6UVW - chains A and C of the 3 polymer chains in the assembly; structure by X-ray diffraction, 2.55 A resolution.

== Chain A ==
Molecule: I-OnuI-e-Therm
Source organism: synthetic construct
Chain sequence (302 residues; numbered 2 to 303; the number before each row is that of its first residue):
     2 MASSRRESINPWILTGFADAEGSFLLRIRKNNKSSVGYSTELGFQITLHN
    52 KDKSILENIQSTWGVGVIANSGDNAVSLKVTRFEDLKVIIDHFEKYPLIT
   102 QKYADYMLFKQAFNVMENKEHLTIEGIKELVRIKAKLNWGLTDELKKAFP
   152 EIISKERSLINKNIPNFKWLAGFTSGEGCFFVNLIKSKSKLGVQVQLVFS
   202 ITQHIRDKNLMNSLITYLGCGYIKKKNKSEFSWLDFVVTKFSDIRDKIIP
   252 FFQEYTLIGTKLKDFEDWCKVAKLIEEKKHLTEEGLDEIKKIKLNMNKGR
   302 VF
Unresolved in the structure: 2-8
Metal / ion sites: Ca2+ site 1: Ala-21, Glu-178 (shared with 1 residue of chain B; DA16(C) of chain C); Ca2+ site 2: Glu-22, Gly-177 (shared with 1 residue of chain B; DT15(C) of chain C); Ca2+ site 3: Glu-22, Glu-178 (shared with 2 residues of chain B; DT15(C), DA16(C) of chain C)
Reported in the primary citation:
  - catalytic residues: Glu-178 (citing earlier work)
  - contacts within the chain: Thr-203/Asp-236
  - binding site for the 27-nt DNA strand: Thr-203, Asp-236

== Chain C ==
Molecule: 27-nt DNA strand
Sequence (27 nucleotides; each row starts with the number of its first residue; numbering starts at 0):
     0 CCCTAAAAGGTTGAATAAGTGGAAACC
Metal / ion sites: Ca2+ site 1: DT15 (shared with Glu-22(A), Gly-177(A) of chain A; 1 residue of chain B); Ca2+ site 2: DT15, DA16 (shared with Glu-22(A), Glu-178(A) of chain A; 2 residues of chain B); Ca2+ site 3: DA16 (shared with Ala-21(A), Glu-178(A) of chain A; 1 residue of chain B)

== Chain A / chain C interface ==
Pairs across the interface (52):
  Ala-21(A) with DA16(C), phosphate contact
  Glu-22(A) with DT15(C), sugar contact; DA16(C), phosphate contact
  Gly-23(A) with DA16(C), sugar contact; DA17(C), phosphate contact
  Ser-24(A) with DA16(C), sugar contact; DA17(C), hydrogen bond to the phosphate
  Phe-25(A) with DG18(C), phosphate contact
  Arg-28(A) with DT19(C), base contact; DG20(C), hydrogen bond to the base; DG21(C), base contact
  Arg-30(A) with DG20(C), hydrogen bond to the base; DG21(C), hydrogen bond to the base; DA22(C), base contact
  Gln-46(A) with DA17(C), hydrogen bond to the base; DG18(C), hydrogen bond to the base
  Thr-48(A) with DT15(C), sugar contact; DA16(C), base contact
  Leu-49(A) with DT15(C), sugar contact
  His-50(A) with DA14(C), salt bridge to the phosphate; DT15(C), hydrogen bond to the phosphate
  Asn-75(A) with DA14(C), phosphate contact
  Ala-76(A) with DT15(C), base contact
  Lys-80(A) with DG18(C), hydrogen bond to the base
  Lys-103(A) with DA17(C), salt bridge to the phosphate
  Asn-139(A) with DA17(C), phosphate contact; DG18(C), hydrogen bond to the phosphate
  Trp-140(A) with DA17(C), sugar contact; DG18(C), hydrogen bond to the phosphate
  Thr-143(A) with DT19(C), phosphate contact
  Glu-178(A) with DA16(C), phosphate contact
  Ile-186(A) with DA6(C), base contact
  Gln-195(A) with DA4(C), base contact; DA5(C), hydrogen bond to the base
  Gln-197(A) with DA5(C), base contact; DA6(C), hydrogen bond to the base
  Tyr-223(A) with DA6(C), sugar contact; DA7(C), phosphate contact
  Lys-225(A) with DA7(C), hydrogen bond to the base; DG8(C), hydrogen bond to the base
  Lys-227(A) with DG9(C), hydrogen bond to the base; DT10(C), base contact
  Lys-229(A) with DT11(C), base contact; DG12(C), hydrogen bond to the base
  Trp-234(A) with DT11(C), base contact
  Thr-240(A) with DA5(C), phosphate contact; DA6(C), hydrogen bond to the phosphate
  Lys-241(A) with DA5(C), phosphate contact; DA6(C), hydrogen bond to the phosphate
  Phe-242(A) with DA5(C), hydrogen bond to the phosphate
  His-281(A) with DA4(C), salt bridge to the phosphate
  Leu-282(A) with DT3(C), phosphate contact
Also at the interface, not in a pair above, chain A (42 interface residues in all): Lys-52, Asp-53, Ser-72, Leu-138, Gly-141, Asn-184, Ser-190, Asn-228, Ser-243, Lys-299
Also at the interface, not in a pair above, chain C (20 interface residues in all): DA13

== Overview ==
42 residues of chain A and 20 residues of chain C are in contact; the contacts include 19 hydrogen bonds and 3
salt bridges. Polar pairs include Arg-28(A)/DG20(C), Arg-30(A)/DG20(C) and Arg-30(A)/DG21(C). From the paper:
the catalytic residue Glu-178(A); a binding site for the 27-nt DNA strand at Thr-203(A) and Asp-236(A).
Here chain A is I-OnuI-e-Therm (synthetic construct) and chain C is a 27-nt DNA strand. Entry 6UVW (Engineered
variant of I-OnuI meganuclease with improved thermostability) was determined by X-ray diffraction, deposited
together with 6UW0, 6UWG, 6UWH, 6UWJ and 6UWK.
